PDB entry 3B9F | X-ray diffraction, 1.60 A resolution | chains H and I of the 3 polymer chains in the assembly

# Chain H
Name: Prothrombin
From: Homo sapiens
Notes: EC 3.4.21.5; fragment: Thrombin heavy chain
Reference sequence: P00734 (THRB_HUMAN); the construct lacks a stretch of the UniProt sequence and is renumbered around it, so the offset changes along the chain: 16-36 = UniProt 364-384; 37-60 = UniProt 386-409; 61-77 = UniProt 419-435; 78-97 = UniProt 437-456; 7 more segments
Sequence (259 residues; each row starts with the number of its first residue; note: 2 numbers in that range are skipped by the numbering (no residue carries them; nothing is unmodelled there); a row labelled like 60A-60I holds insertion residues (60A, then the next letters in order)):
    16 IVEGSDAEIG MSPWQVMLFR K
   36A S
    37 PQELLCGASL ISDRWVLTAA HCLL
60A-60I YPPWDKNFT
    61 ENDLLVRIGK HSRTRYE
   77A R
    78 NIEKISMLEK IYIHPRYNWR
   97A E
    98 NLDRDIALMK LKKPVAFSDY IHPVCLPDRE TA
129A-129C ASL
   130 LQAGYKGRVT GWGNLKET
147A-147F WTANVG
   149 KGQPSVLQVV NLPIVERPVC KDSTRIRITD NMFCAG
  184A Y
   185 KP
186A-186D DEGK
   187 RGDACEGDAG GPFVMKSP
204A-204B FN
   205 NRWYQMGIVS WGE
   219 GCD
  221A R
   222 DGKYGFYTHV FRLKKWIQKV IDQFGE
Unresolved in the structure: 147A-147F
Disulfide bonds: Cys42-Cys58, Cys168-Cys182, Cys191-Cys220
Glycans and other covalent adducts: glycan linked to Asn60G
Differences from the reference sequence: engineered mutation Ala195 (Ser568 in P00734)

# Chain I
Name: Plasma serine protease inhibitor
From: Homo sapiens
Reference sequence: P05154 (IPSP_HUMAN); residues 17-387 here correspond to UniProt positions 36-406 (UniProt number = residue number + 19)
Sequence (395 residues; each row starts with the number of its first residue; numbers below 1 keep their minus sign (Met-7 is residue -7)):
    -7 MGHHHHHHHH HHSSGHIDDD DKHMVGATVA PSSRRDFTFD LYRALASAAP SQNIFFSPVS
    53 ISMSLAMLSL GAGSSTKMQI LEGLGLNLQK SSEKELHRGF QQLLQELNQP RDGFQLSLGN
   113 ALFTDLVVDL QDTFVSAMKT LYLADTFPTN FRDSAGAMKQ INDYVAKQTK GKIVDLLKNL
   173 DSNAVVIMVN YIFFKAKWET SFNHKGTQEQ DFYVTSETVV RVPMMSREDQ YHYLLDRNLS
   233 CRVVGVPYQG NATALFILPS EGKMQQVENG LSEKTLRKWL KMFKKRQLEL YLPKFSIEGS
   293 YQLEKVLPSL GISNVFTSHA DLSGISNHSN IQVSEMVHKA VVEVDESGTR AAAATGTIFT
   353 FRSARLNSQR LVFNRPFLMF IVDNNILFLG KVNRP
Unresolved in the structure: -7 to 27, 79-82
Differences from the reference sequence: expression tag (-7 to 16)
Reported in the primary citation:
  - post-translational modification sites: Asn230 (citing earlier work)

# How chain H and chain I interact
Pairs across the interface - 50 pairs, chain H then chain I:
  Arg35(H) - Asn359(I)
  Pro37(H) - Asn359(I)
  Glu39(H) - Asn359(I)
  Leu40(H) - Ala356(I)
  Leu41(H) - Ser355(I)
  Leu41(H) - Ala356(I)  hydrogen bond (backbone-backbone)
  Cys42(H) - Ser355(I)
  His57(H) - Phe353(I)
  His57(H) - Arg354(I)  hydrogen bond (side chain-backbone)
  His57(H) - Ser355(I)  hydrogen bond (side chain-backbone)
  Tyr60A(H) - Thr349(I)
  Tyr60A(H) - Phe353(I)  hydrophobic
  Pro60C(H) - Lys277(I)  hydrogen bond (backbone-side chain)
  Trp60D(H) - Gln222(I)  hydrogen bond (backbone-side chain)
  Trp60D(H) - Lys277(I)
  Trp60D(H) - Phe353(I)  hydrophobic
  Trp60D(H) - Leu358(I)  hydrophobic
  Asp60E(H) - Lys276(I)
  Asp60E(H) - Lys277(I)  hydrogen bond (side chain-backbone)
  Asp60E(H) - Arg278(I)  hydrogen bond (backbone-side chain)
  Lys60F(H) - Ser355(I)
  Lys60F(H) - Leu358(I)
  Glu97A(H) - Phe351(I)
  Leu99(H) - Phe351(I)  hydrophobic
  Arg173(H) - Ile350(I)
  Ile174(H) - Ile350(I)  hydrophobic
  Ile174(H) - Phe351(I)  hydrophobic
  Asp189(H) - Arg354(I)  salt bridge
  Ala190(H) - Arg354(I)  hydrogen bond (backbone-side chain)
  Cys191(H) - Arg354(I)
  Glu192(H) - Arg354(I)
  Glu192(H) - Ser355(I)
  Glu192(H) - Arg357(I)  salt bridge
  Gly193(H) - Arg354(I)  hydrogen bond (backbone-backbone)
  Gly193(H) - Ser355(I)
  Gly193(H) - Ala356(I)
  Asp194(H) - Arg354(I)  hydrogen bond (backbone-backbone)
  Ala195(H) - Arg354(I)  hydrogen bond (backbone-backbone)
  Ala195(H) - Ser355(I)
  Ser214(H) - Arg354(I)
  Trp215(H) - Phe351(I)  hydrophobic
  Trp215(H) - Thr352(I)
  Gly216(H) - Phe351(I)
  Gly216(H) - Thr352(I)  hydrogen bond (backbone-backbone)
  Gly216(H) - Arg354(I)
  Glu217(H) - Ile350(I)
  Glu217(H) - Thr352(I)
  Gly219(H) - Thr352(I)  hydrogen bond (backbone-side chain)
  Gly219(H) - Arg354(I)  hydrogen bond (backbone-side chain)
  Gly226(H) - Arg354(I)
Interface residues without a listed pair, chain H (35 interface residues in all): Cys58, Trp96, Asn98, Asn143, Val213, Cys220
Interface features reported in the paper:
  - pairs named by the authors: Asp60E(H)-Lys277(I) (hydrogen bond)
  - interface residues, chain I: Lys277(I)

# Summary
Chain H and chain I form an interface of 35 and 15 residues respectively; the contacts include 14 hydrogen
bonds and 2 salt bridges. Among the polar pairs are Asp189(H)-Arg354(I), Glu192(H)-Arg357(I) and
His57(H)-Arg354(I). The paper describes a hydrogen bond between Asp60E(H) and Lys277(I). From the paper: the
interface residue Lys277(I); a modification site at Asn230(I).
Here chain H is Prothrombin and chain I is Plasma serine protease inhibitor, both from Homo sapiens. Entry
3B9F (1.6 A structure of the PCI-thrombin-heparin complex) was determined by X-ray diffraction.
